PDB entry 7TKO | electron microscopy, 4.80 A resolution (low resolution: residue-level contacts below are approximate; hydrogen-bond / salt-bridge calls are withheld) | chains G and H of the 27 polymer chains in the assembly

# Chain G
Name: ATP synthase subunit gamma
From: Saccharomyces cerevisiae
UniProtKB: P38077 (ATPG_YEAST); residues 1-278 here correspond to UniProt positions 34-311 (UniProt number = residue number + 33)
Sequence (278 residues; each row starts with the number of its first residue):
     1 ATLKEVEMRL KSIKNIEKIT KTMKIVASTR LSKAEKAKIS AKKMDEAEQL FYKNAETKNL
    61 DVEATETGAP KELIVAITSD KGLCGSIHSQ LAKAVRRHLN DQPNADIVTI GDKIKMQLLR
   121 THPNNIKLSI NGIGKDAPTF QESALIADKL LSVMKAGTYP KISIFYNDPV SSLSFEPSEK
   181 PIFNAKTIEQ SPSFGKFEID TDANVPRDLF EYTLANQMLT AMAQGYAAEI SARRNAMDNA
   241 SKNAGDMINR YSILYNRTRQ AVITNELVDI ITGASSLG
Not modelled in the structure: 60-70, 277-278

# Chain H
Name: ATP synthase subunit delta
From: Saccharomyces cerevisiae
UniProtKB: Q12165 (ATPD_YEAST); residues 1-138 here correspond to UniProt positions 23-160 (UniProt number = residue number + 22)
Sequence (138 residues; row label = number of the first residue in the row):
     1 AEAAAASSGL KLQFALPHET LYSGSEVTQV NLPAKSGRIG VLANHVPTVE QLLPGVVEVM
    61 EGSNSKKFFI SGGFATVQPD SQLCVTAIEA FPLESFSQEN IKNLLAEAKK NVSSSDAREA
   121 AEAAIQVEVL ENLQSVLK
Not modelled in the structure: 1-10, 24-25, 91, 98, 116-117, 137-138

# How chain G and chain H interact
Residue-residue contacts - 7 pairs, chain G then chain H:
  Ser-40(G) / Leu-16(H)
  Ser-40(G) / Pro-17(H)
  Ala-41(G) / Pro-17(H)
  Phe-197(G) / Pro-47(H)
  Glu-198(G) / Pro-47(H)
  Glu-198(G) / Thr-48(H)
  Glu-198(G) / Val-49(H)
Also at the interface, not in a pair above, chain G (6 interface residues in all): Ala-37, Lys-196

# In short
The interface between chain G and chain H involves 6 residues on one side and 5 on the other.
Chain G is ATP synthase subunit gamma and chain H is ATP synthase subunit delta, both from Saccharomyces
cerevisiae; the structure, Yeast ATP synthase State 3catalytic(a) with 10 mM ATP backbone model, was
determined by electron microscopy together with 7TJS, 7TJT, 7TJU, 7TJV, 7TJW, 7TJX and 30 further entries from
the same study.
